Entry 6W1D (X-ray diffraction, 1.79 A resolution); this record covers chains A and D of the 4 polymer chains in the assembly.

Chain A:
Name: Cysteine desulfurase, mitochondrial
From: Homo sapiens
Notes: EC 2.8.1.7
UniProt: Q9Y697 (NFS1_HUMAN); numbering as in UniProt (aligned over 56-457)
Sequence (406 residues; numbered 52 to 457; the number before each row is that of its first residue):
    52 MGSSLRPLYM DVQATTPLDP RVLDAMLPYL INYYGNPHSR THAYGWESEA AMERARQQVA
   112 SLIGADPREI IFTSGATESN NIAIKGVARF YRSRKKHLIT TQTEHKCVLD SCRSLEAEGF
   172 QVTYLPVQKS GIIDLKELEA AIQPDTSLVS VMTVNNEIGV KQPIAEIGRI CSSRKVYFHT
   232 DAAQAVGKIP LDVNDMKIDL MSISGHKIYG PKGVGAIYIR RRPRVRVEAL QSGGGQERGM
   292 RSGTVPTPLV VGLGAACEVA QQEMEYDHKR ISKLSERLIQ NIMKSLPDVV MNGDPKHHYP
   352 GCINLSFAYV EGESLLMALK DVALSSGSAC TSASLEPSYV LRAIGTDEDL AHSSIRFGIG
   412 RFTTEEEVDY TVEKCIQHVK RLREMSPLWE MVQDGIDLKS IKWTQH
Disordered / not traced: 52-54, 382-387, 456-457
Construct notes: initiating methionine (52); expression tag (53-55)
Glycans and other covalent adducts: pyridoxal phosphate (PLP) linked to K258
Residues lining bound ligands:
  - 2,5,8,11,14,17-hexaoxanonadecan-19-ol (P15): M334, L337, P338, D339, V340, V341, A359, Y360, D400, L401, L449
  - pyridoxal phosphate (PLP): G126, A127, T128, N131, H156, C158, M203, N207, D232, A234, Q235, S255, H257, T295, C381

Chain D:
Name: Iron-sulfur cluster assembly enzyme ISCU, mitochondrial
From: Homo sapiens
UniProt: Q9H1K1 (ISCU_HUMAN); numbering as in UniProt (aligned over 35-167)
Sequence (143 residues; each row starts with the number of its first residue):
    33 MAYHKKVVDH YENPRNVGSL DKTSKNVGTG LVGAPACGDV MKLQIQVDEK GKIVDARFKT
    93 FGCGSAIASS SLATEWVKGK TVEEALTIKN TDIAKELCLP PVKLHCSMLA EDAIKAALAD
   153 YKLKQEPKKG EAEKKLEHHH HHH
Disordered / not traced: 33, 160-175
Construct notes: initiating methionine (33); expression tag (34, 168-175)

How chain A and chain D interact:
Contacting residue pairs (58):
  Y360(A) - F93(D)
  V361(A) - F93(D)
  E362(A) - G70(D)
  E362(A) - F93(D)
  E362(A) - G94(D)
  E362(A) - C95(D)  hydrogen bond (side chain-backbone)
  E364(A) - Y35(D)
  E364(A) - C95(D)
  E364(A) - K135(D)  salt bridge
  S365(A) - G94(D)  hydrogen bond (side chain-backbone)
  S365(A) - I99(D)
  L367(A) - Y35(D)
  M368(A) - A34(D)  hydrophobic
  M368(A) - Y35(D)  hydrophobic
  M368(A) - V40(D)  hydrophobic
  M368(A) - Y43(D)  hydrophobic
  M368(A) - G96(D)
  A369(A) - Y43(D)  hydrophobic
  K371(A) - E44(D)
  E399(A) - A68(D)
  D400(A) - P67(D)
  H403(A) - P67(D)
  H403(A) - A68(D)  hydrogen bond (side chain-backbone)
  H403(A) - C69(D)
  H403(A) - G70(D)
  S404(A) - F93(D)
  H429(A) - Y43(D)  hydrogen bond
  R432(A) - Y43(D)  hydrogen bond
  L433(A) - Y43(D)  hydrophobic
  L433(A) - I99(D)  hydrophobic
  E435(A) - V49(D)
  E435(A) - K91(D)
  M436(A) - Y43(D)  hydrophobic
  M436(A) - V49(D)  hydrophobic
  M436(A) - F90(D)  hydrophobic
  M436(A) - K91(D)
  M436(A) - T92(D)  hydrogen bond (backbone-backbone)
  M436(A) - I99(D)  hydrophobic
  S437(A) - T92(D)
  S437(A) - F93(D)
  P438(A) - V72(D)
  P438(A) - K74(D)
  P438(A) - K91(D)
  P438(A) - T92(D)
  P438(A) - F93(D)
  L439(A) - P67(D)  hydrophobic
  L439(A) - F93(D)  hydrophobic
  E441(A) - S51(D)  hydrogen bond
  E441(A) - K74(D)  salt bridge
  E441(A) - K91(D)  salt bridge
  M442(A) - L63(D)  hydrophobic
  W454(A) - L63(D)  hydrophobic
  W454(A) - G65(D)
  W454(A) - A66(D)  hydrophobic
  W454(A) - P67(D)
  W454(A) - V72(D)  hydrophobic
  T455(A) - V64(D)
  T455(A) - G65(D)  hydrogen bond (backbone-backbone)
Other interface residues (no listed pair), chain D (28 interface residues in all): H42, G50

Overview:
Chain A and chain D form an interface of 25 and 28 residues respectively; the contacts include 8 hydrogen
bonds and 3 salt bridges. Polar contacts include E364(A)-K135(D), E441(A)-K74(D) and E441(A)-K91(D). Bound to
chain A: 2,5,8,11,14,17-hexaoxanonadecan-19-ol. Pyridoxal phosphate is covalently linked to K258(A).
Chain A is Cysteine desulfurase, mitochondrial and chain D is Iron-sulfur cluster assembly enzyme ISCU,
mitochondrial, both from Homo sapiens; the structure, Structure of human mitochondrial complex Nfs1-ISCU2
(WT)-ISD11 with E.coli ACP1 at 1.8 A resolution (NIAU)2, was determined by X-ray diffraction.
